7JJO - chains B and A of the 5 polymer chains in the assembly; structure by electron microscopy, 2.60 A resolution.

# Chain B
Molecule: Guanine nucleotide-binding protein G(I)/G(S)/G(T) subunit beta-1
From: Bos taurus
UniProt: P62871 (GBB1_BOVIN); residue numbers follow UniProt; this construct covers 2-340
Chain sequence (339 residues; each row starts with the number of its first residue):
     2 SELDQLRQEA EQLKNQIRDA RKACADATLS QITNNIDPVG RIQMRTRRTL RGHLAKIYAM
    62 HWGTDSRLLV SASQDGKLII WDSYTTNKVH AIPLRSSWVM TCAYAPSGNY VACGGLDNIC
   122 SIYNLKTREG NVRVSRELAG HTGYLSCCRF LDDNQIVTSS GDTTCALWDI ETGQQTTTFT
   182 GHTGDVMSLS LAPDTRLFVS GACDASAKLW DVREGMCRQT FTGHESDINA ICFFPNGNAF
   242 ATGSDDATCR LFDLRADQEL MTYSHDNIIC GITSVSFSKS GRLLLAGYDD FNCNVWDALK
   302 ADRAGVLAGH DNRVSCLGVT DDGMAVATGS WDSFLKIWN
Unresolved in the structure: 2
Swiss-Prot annotation at these positions:
  - modified residue: Ser2 (N-acetylserine), His266 (Phosphohistidine)

# Chain A
Molecule: Guanine nucleotide-binding protein G(s) subunit alpha isoforms short
From: Bos taurus
UniProt: P04896 (GNAS2_BOVIN), isoform P04896-2; numbering as in UniProt (aligned over 1-380)
Chain sequence (384 residues; numbered -3 to 380; the number before each row is that of its first residue; numbers below 1 keep their minus sign (Gly-3 is residue -3)):
    -3 GPLAMGCLGN SKTEDQRNEE KGQREANKKI EKQLQKDKQV YRATHRLLLL GAGESGKSTI
    57 VKQMRILHVN GFNGDSEKAT KVQDIKNNLK EAIETIVAAM SNLVPPVELA NPENQFRVDY
   117 ILSVMNVPDF DFPPEFYEHA KALWEDEGVR ACYERSNEYQ LIDCAQYFLD KIDVIKQDDY
   177 VPSDQDLLRC RVLTSGIFET KFQVDKVNFH MFDVGGQRDE RRKWIQCFND VTAIIFVVAS
   237 SSYNMVIRED NQTNRLQEAL NLFKSIWNNR WLRTISVILF LNKQDLLAEK VLAGKSKIED
   297 YFPEFARYTT PEDATPEPGE DPRVTRAKYF IRDEFLRIST ASGDGRHYCY PHFTCAVDTE
   357 NIRRVFNDCR DIIQRMHLRQ YELL
Unresolved in the structure: -3 to 14, 48-190, 239-246, 289-292, 308-316, 351-352
Differences from the reference sequence: expression tag (-3 to 0); conflict Gly18 (Ala in P04896), Ser72 (Gly in P04896)
Swiss-Prot annotation at these positions:
  - region: Arg42 to Thr55 (G1 motif)
  - binding site (GTP): Gly47 to Thr55
  - binding site (Mg(2+)): Ser54
  - lipidation: Gly2 (N-palmitoyl glycine), Cys3 (S-palmitoyl cysteine)
What the authors report for this chain:
  - conformationally variable residues (domain motion, helix shift, order/disorder transition): Glu50, Ser51, Gly52, Lys53, Ser54, Gln59, Leu184, Arg185, Thr190, Ala352, Thr355, Phe362, His373, Leu374 to Gln376, Glu378 to Leu380

# Interface between chain B and chain A
Residue-residue contacts (56):
  Leu55(B) with Lys34(A); Tyr37(A), hydrophobic
  Ala56(B) with Tyr37(A)
  Lys57(B) with Cys223(A), hydrogen bond (side chain-backbone); Asp226(A), salt bridge
  Tyr59(B) with Gln222(A); Cys223(A), hydrogen bond
  Gln75(B) with Cys223(A)
  Asp76(B) with Tyr37(A)
  Lys78(B) with Leu30(A); Asp33(A), salt bridge
  Asp83(B) with Gln19(A), hydrogen bond
  Thr86(B) with Gln19(A), hydrogen bond
  Asn88(B) with Gln19(A); Asn23(A)
  Lys89(B) with Asn23(A), hydrogen bond (backbone-side chain); Ile26(A); Glu27(A), salt bridge; Leu30(A)
  Val90(B) with Ile26(A)
  His91(B) with Ile26(A)
  Ala92(B) with Ile26(A), hydrophobic
  Ser97(B) with Ile193(A)
  Trp99(B) with Phe208(A); Cys223(A); Phe224(A), hydrophobic
  Met101(B) with Cys223(A), hydrophobic
  Leu117(B) with Gly192(A); Ile193(A); Trp220(A), hydrophobic
  Asp118(B) with Gly192(A)
  Asn119(B) with Gly192(A); Gly212(A); Gln213(A)
  Thr143(B) with Gly212(A)
  Gly144(B) with Gln213(A)
  Tyr145(B) with Gln213(A); Lys219(A); Trp220(A)
  Gly162(B) with Arg214(A)
  Asp163(B) with Arg214(A)
  Thr164(B) with Arg214(A)
  Asp186(B) with Arg214(A), salt bridge
  Met188(B) with Lys219(A)
  Cys204(B) with Arg218(A); Lys219(A)
  Asp228(B) with Arg218(A), salt bridge; Lys219(A), salt bridge
  Asn230(B) with Lys219(A), hydrogen bond
  Asp246(B) with Lys219(A), salt bridge
  Asp290(B) with Arg266(A); Trp267(A)
  Arg314(B) with Gln222(A), hydrogen bond; Trp267(A)
  Trp332(B) with Asn225(A); Trp267(A), hydrophobic
Also at the interface, not in a pair above, chain B (40 interface residues in all): Gly53, Ile80, Thr184, Gly185, Phe292
Also at the interface, not in a pair above, chain A (27 interface residues in all): Ser191, Glu216, Val227

# Overview
40 residues of chain B and 27 residues of chain A are in contact, with 7 hydrogen bonds and 7 salt bridges.
Among the polar pairs are Lys57(B)-Asp226(A), Lys78(B)-Asp33(A) and Lys89(B)-Glu27(A). From UniProt: 9
GTP-binding residues and Mg2+-binding residue Ser54(A) on chain A. The paper reports conformational
variability at Glu50(A), Ser51(A) and Gly52(A) among others.
Chain B is Guanine nucleotide-binding protein G(I)/G(S)/G(T) subunit beta-1 and chain A is Guanine
nucleotide-binding protein G(s) subunit alpha isoforms short, both from Bos taurus; the structure, Structural
Basis of the Activation of Heterotrimeric Gs-protein by Isoproterenol-bound Beta1-Adrenergic Receptor, was
determined by electron microscopy.
